7U6E - chains B and F of the 6 polymer chains in the assembly; structure by electron microscopy, 3.00 A resolution.

[Chain B]
Protein: Insulin B chain
From: Homo sapiens
UniProtKB: P01308 (INS_HUMAN); residues 1-30 here correspond to UniProt positions 25-54 (UniProt number = residue number + 24)
Sequence (30 residues; row label = number of the first residue in the row):
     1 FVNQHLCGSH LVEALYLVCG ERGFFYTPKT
Unresolved in the structure: 1-2, 28-30

[Chain F]
Protein: Isoform Short of Insulin receptor
From: Homo sapiens
Notes: EC 2.7.10.1; fragment: ectodomain
UniProtKB: P06213-2 (INSR-2_HUMAN); aligned to UniProt positions 28-924 over residues 1-897 (the alignment contains insertions or deletions, so no single offset holds)
Sequence (930 residues; each row starts with the number of its first residue):
     1 HLYPGEVCPG MDIRNNLTRL HELENCSVIE GHLQILLMFK TRPEDFRDLS FPKLIMITDY
    61 LLLFRVYGLE SLKDLFPNLT VIRGSRLFFN YALVIFEMVH LKELGLYNLM NITRGSVRIE
   121 KNNELCYLAT IDWSRILDSV EDNHIVLNKD DNEECGDICP GTAKGKTNCP ATVINGQFVE
   181 RCWTHSHCQK VCPTICKSHG CTAEGLCCHS ECLGNCSQPD DPTKCVACRN FYLDGRCVET
   241 CPPPYYHFQD WRCVNFSFCQ DLHHKCKNSR RQGCHQYVIH NNKCIPECPS GYTMNSSNLL
   301 CTPCLGPCPK VCHLLEGEKT IDSVTSAQEL RGCTVINGSL IINIRGGNNL AAELEANLGL
   361 IEEISGYLKI RRSYALVSLS FFRKLRLIRG ETLEIGNYSF YALDNQNLRQ LWDWSKHNLT
   421 TTQGKLFFHY NPKLCLSEIH KMEEVSGTKG RQERNDIALK TNGDKASCEN ELLKFSYIRT
   481 SFDKILLRWE PYWPPDFRDL LGFMLFYKEA PYQNVTEFDG QDACGSNSWT VVDIDPPLRS
   541 NDPKSQNHPG WLMRGLKPWT QYAIFVKTLV TFSDERRTYG AKSDIIYVQT DATNPSVPLD
   601 PISVSNSSSQ IILKWKPPSD PNGNITHYLV FWERQAEDSE LFELDYCLKG LKLPSRTWSP
   661 PFESEDSQKH NQSEYEDSAG ECCSCPKTDS QILKELEESS FRKTFEDYLH NVVFVPRPSR
   721 KRRSLGDVGN AGNNEEHRPF EKVVNKESLV ISGLRHFTGY RIELQACNQD TPEERCSVAA
   781 YVSARTMPEA KADDIVGPVT HEIFENNVVH LMWQEPKEPN GLIVLYEVSY RRYGDEELHL
   841 CVSRKHFALE RGCRLRGLSP GNYSVRIRAT SLAGNGSWTE PTYFYVTDYL DVPSNIARMK
   901 QLEDKVEELL SKNYHLENEV ARLKKLVGER
Unresolved in the structure: 1-309, 574-577, 593-689, 719-930
Differences from the reference sequence: conflict His144 (Tyr171 in P06213-2), Thr421 (Ile448 in P06213-2), Lys465 (Gln492 in P06213-2), Ala731 (Pro777 in P06213-2), Gly732 (Thr778 in P06213-2), Asn733 (Ser779 in P06213-2), Asn734 (Pro780 in P06213-2); expression tag (898-930)
Cystine bridges: Cys312-Cys333, Cys435-Cys468
Covalent attachments: N-acetylglucosamine (NAG) linked to Asn337, Asn397, Asn514

[How chain B and chain F interact]
Residue-residue contacts - 20 pairs, chain B then chain F:
  His5(B) - Pro495(F)
  Cys7(B) - Asp496(F)  hydrogen bond
  Cys7(B) - Phe497(F)
  Cys7(B) - Arg498(F)
  Gly8(B) - Arg498(F)
  Gly8(B) - Glu706(F)
  Gly8(B) - His710(F)  hydrogen bond (backbone-side chain)
  His10(B) - Phe497(F)
  His10(B) - Arg539(F)
  His10(B) - Ser540(F)
  His10(B) - Asn541(F)  hydrogen bond
  Val12(B) - His710(F)
  Glu13(B) - Asn541(F)
  Leu15(B) - Phe714(F)  hydrophobic
  Arg22(B) - Arg717(F)
  Phe24(B) - Phe714(F)  hydrophobic
  Phe25(B) - Val715(F)
  Phe25(B) - Arg717(F)
  Phe25(B) - Pro718(F)
  Thr27(B) - Val715(F)
Interface residues without a listed pair, chain B (14 interface residues in all): Ser9, Leu11, Tyr26
Interface residues without a listed pair, chain F (15 interface residues in all): Val713, Pro716

[Summary]
14 residues of chain B and 15 residues of chain F are in contact; the contacts include 3 hydrogen bonds. Polar
pairs include Cys7(B)-Asp496(F), Gly8(B)-His710(F) and His10(B)-Asn541(F). N-acetylglucosamine is covalently
linked to Asn337(F), Asn397(F) and Asn514(F).
Here chain B is Insulin B chain and chain F is Isoform Short of Insulin receptor, both from Homo sapiens.
Entry 7U6E (Head region of insulin receptor ectodomain (A-isoform) bound to the non-insulin agonist IM462) was
determined by electron microscopy, deposited together with 7U6D.
